PDB entry 7FIE | electron microscopy, 2.36 A resolution | chains B and S of the 7 polymer chains in the assembly

Chain B:
Protein: Lon protease
Organism: Meiothermus taiwanensis
Notes: EC 3.4.21.53
UniProtKB: A0A059VAZ3 (A0A059VAZ3_9DEIN); residues 1-793 here = UniProt positions 1-793
Amino-acid sequence (806 residues; each row starts with the number of its first residue):
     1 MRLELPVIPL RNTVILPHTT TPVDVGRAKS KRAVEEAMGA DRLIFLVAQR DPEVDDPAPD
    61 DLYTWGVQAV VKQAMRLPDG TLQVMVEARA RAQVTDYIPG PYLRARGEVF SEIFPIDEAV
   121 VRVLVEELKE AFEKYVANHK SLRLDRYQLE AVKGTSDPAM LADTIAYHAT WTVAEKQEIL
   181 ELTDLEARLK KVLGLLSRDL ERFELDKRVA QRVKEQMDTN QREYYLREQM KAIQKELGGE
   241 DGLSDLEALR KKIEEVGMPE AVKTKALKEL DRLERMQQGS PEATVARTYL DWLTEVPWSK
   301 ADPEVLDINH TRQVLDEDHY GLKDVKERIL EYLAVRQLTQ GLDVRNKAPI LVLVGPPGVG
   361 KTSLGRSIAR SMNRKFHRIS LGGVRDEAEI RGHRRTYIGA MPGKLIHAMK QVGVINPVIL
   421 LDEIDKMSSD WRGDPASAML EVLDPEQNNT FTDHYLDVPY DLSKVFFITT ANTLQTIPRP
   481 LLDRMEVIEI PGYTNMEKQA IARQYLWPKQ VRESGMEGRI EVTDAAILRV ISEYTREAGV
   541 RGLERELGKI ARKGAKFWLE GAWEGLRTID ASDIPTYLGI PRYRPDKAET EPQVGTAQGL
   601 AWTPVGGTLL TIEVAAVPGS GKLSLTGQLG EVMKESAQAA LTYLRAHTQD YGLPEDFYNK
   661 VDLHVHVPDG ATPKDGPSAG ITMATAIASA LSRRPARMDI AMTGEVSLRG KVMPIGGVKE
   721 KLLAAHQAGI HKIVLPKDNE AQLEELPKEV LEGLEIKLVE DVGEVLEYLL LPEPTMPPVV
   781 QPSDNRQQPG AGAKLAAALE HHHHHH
Disordered / not traced: 1, 781-806
Construct notes: expression tag (794-806)
Ligand contacts:
  - ATP-gamma-S (AGS; phosphothiophosphoric acid-adenylate ester), molecule 1: D318, H319, Y320, P356, P357, G358, V359, G360, K361, T362, S363, N472, Y493, I501, Y505, V540, R541
  - ATP-gamma-S (AGS), molecule 2: D444, E446, P480, R484
From the paper describing this entry:
  - catalytic residues: S678 (citing earlier work)

Chain S:
Protein: Unknown endogenous substrate
Organism: Meiothermus taiwanensis WR-220
Amino-acid sequence (22 residues; each row starts with the number of its first residue; X marks 22 residues of unknown identity (built as UNK)):
     1 XXXXXXXXXX XXXXXXXXXX XX

Interface between chain B and chain S:
Interface residues of chain B (facing chain S), 5 residues: T396, Y397, I398, W431, R432

Summary:
Chain B and chain S make no direct contact in this assembly. Ligands of chain B: ATP-gamma-S. The paper
reports the catalytic residue S678(B).
Chain B is Lon protease (Meiothermus taiwanensis) and chain S is Unknown endogenous substrate (Meiothermus
taiwanensis WR-220); the structure, Processive cleavage of substrate at individual proteolytic active sites of
the Lon protease complex (conformation 2), was determined by electron microscopy together with 7EV4, 7EV6,
7FID and 7FIZ from the same study.
